PDB entry 1GVI | X-ray diffraction, 3.30 A resolution | chains A and B

# Chain A (and B)
Molecule: Maltogenic amylase
From: Thermus sp
Notes: chain B of this document is another copy of the same molecule, construct and numbering; everything in this record applies to it too
UniProtKB: O69007 (O69007); numbering as in UniProt (aligned over 1-588)
Chain sequence (588 residues; numbered 1 to 588; the number before each row is that of its first residue):
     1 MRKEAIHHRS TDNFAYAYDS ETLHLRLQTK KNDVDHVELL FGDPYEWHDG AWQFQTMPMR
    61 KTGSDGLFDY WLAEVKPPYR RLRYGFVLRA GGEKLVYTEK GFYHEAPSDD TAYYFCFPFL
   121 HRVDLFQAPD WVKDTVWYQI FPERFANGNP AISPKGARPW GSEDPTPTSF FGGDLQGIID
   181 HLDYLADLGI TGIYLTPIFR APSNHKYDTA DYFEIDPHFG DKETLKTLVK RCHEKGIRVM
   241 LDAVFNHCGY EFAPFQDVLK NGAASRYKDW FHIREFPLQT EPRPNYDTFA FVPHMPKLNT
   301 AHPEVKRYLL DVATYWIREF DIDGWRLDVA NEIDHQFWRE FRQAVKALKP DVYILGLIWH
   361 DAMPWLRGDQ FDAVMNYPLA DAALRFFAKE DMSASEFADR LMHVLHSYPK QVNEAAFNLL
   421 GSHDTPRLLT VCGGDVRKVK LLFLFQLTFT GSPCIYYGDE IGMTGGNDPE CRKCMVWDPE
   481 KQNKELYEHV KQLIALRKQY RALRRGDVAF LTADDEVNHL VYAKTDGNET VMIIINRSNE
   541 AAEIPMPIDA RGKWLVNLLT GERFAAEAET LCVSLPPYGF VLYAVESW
Sequence notes: conflict Leu357 (Glu in O69007)

# Chain A / chain B interface
Pairs across the interface (100):
  Arg2(A) - Arg2(B)
  Arg2(A) - Glu4(B)  salt bridge
  Lys3(A) - Leu67(B)
  Glu4(A) - Glu4(B)
  Glu4(A) - Ala5(B)
  Glu4(A) - Leu67(B)
  Glu4(A) - Phe68(B)
  Ala5(A) - Glu4(B)
  Arg9(A) - Asn13(B)  hydrogen bond
  Arg9(A) - Asp361(B)  salt bridge
  Arg9(A) - Met363(B)
  Arg9(A) - Ser407(B)  hydrogen bond (side chain-backbone)
  Thr11(A) - Pro364(B)
  Thr11(A) - Arg367(B)  hydrogen bond
  Asp12(A) - Arg367(B)  salt bridge
  Asn13(A) - Arg9(B)  hydrogen bond
  Lys30(A) - Glu4(B)
  Tyr45(A) - Ala290(B)  hydrophobic
  Tyr45(A) - Phe291(B)  hydrophobic
  Tyr45(A) - Glu332(B)  hydrogen bond
  Glu46(A) - Arg283(B)  salt bridge
  Glu46(A) - Phe291(B)
  Leu67(A) - Lys3(B)
  Phe68(A) - Glu4(B)
  Tyr79(A) - Arg274(B)
  Tyr79(A) - Arg283(B)  hydrogen bond
  Tyr79(A) - Phe291(B)  hydrophobic
  Arg80(A) - His272(B)
  Arg80(A) - Asp287(B)  salt bridge
  Arg81(A) - Thr288(B)  hydrogen bond (side chain-backbone)
  Arg81(A) - Phe289(B)  hydrogen bond (side chain-backbone)
  Arg81(A) - Ala290(B)  hydrogen bond (side chain-backbone)
  Arg83(A) - Trp359(B)
  Arg83(A) - His360(B)
  Glu99(A) - His360(B)
  Glu99(A) - Asp361(B)  hydrogen bond (side chain-backbone)
  Glu99(A) - Arg400(B)  hydrogen bond (backbone-side chain)
  Lys100(A) - Arg400(B)  hydrogen bond (backbone-side chain)
  Tyr103(A) - Arg385(B)
  Ala112(A) - Trp359(B)  hydrophobic
  Cys116(A) - His360(B)
  Pro118(A) - Asn331(B)
  Pro118(A) - His360(B)
  Pro118(A) - Trp365(B)  hydrophobic
  Phe119(A) - Asp287(B)
  Phe119(A) - Lys297(B)
  Phe119(A) - Glu332(B)
  His121(A) - Glu332(B)  hydrogen bond (side chain-backbone)
  His121(A) - Ile333(B)
  His121(A) - Asp334(B)  salt bridge
  Val123(A) - Asp334(B)
  Asp124(A) - Asp334(B)
  Asp124(A) - His335(B)  salt bridge
  Asp124(A) - Gln336(B)
  Arg274(A) - Tyr79(B)
  Arg283(A) - Glu46(B)  salt bridge
  Arg283(A) - Tyr79(B)  hydrogen bond
  Asp287(A) - Tyr79(B)
  Asp287(A) - Arg80(B)  salt bridge
  Thr288(A) - Arg81(B)
  Phe289(A) - Arg81(B)  hydrogen bond (backbone-side chain)
  Ala290(A) - Tyr45(B)  hydrophobic
  Ala290(A) - Arg81(B)  hydrogen bond (backbone-side chain)
  Phe291(A) - Tyr45(B)  hydrophobic
  Phe291(A) - Tyr79(B)  hydrophobic
  Phe291(A) - Arg81(B)
  Lys297(A) - Phe119(B)
  Asn331(A) - Pro118(B)
  Glu332(A) - Tyr45(B)  hydrogen bond
  Glu332(A) - His121(B)  hydrogen bond (backbone-side chain)
  Ile333(A) - His121(B)  hydrogen bond (backbone-side chain)
  Asp334(A) - His121(B)  salt bridge
  Asp334(A) - Val123(B)
  Asp334(A) - Asp124(B)
  His335(A) - Asp124(B)  salt bridge
  Gln336(A) - Val123(B)
  Gln336(A) - Asp124(B)  hydrogen bond (backbone-side chain)
  Gln336(A) - Gln343(B)  hydrogen bond
  Arg339(A) - Arg339(B)
  Arg339(A) - Asp369(B)  salt bridge
  Trp359(A) - Arg83(B)
  Trp359(A) - Asp110(B)
  Trp359(A) - Ala112(B)  hydrophobic
  His360(A) - Arg83(B)
  His360(A) - Glu99(B)
  His360(A) - Cys116(B)
  His360(A) - Pro118(B)
  Asp361(A) - Arg9(B)  salt bridge
  Asp361(A) - Glu99(B)  hydrogen bond (backbone-side chain)
  Met363(A) - Arg9(B)
  Pro364(A) - Ser10(B)
  Pro364(A) - Thr11(B)
  Trp365(A) - Pro118(B)  hydrophobic
  Arg367(A) - Thr11(B)  hydrogen bond
  Arg367(A) - Asp12(B)  salt bridge
  Arg367(A) - Arg367(B)
  Asp369(A) - Arg339(B)  salt bridge
  Asp381(A) - Lys100(B)  salt bridge
  Arg400(A) - Lys100(B)
  Ser407(A) - Arg9(B)  hydrogen bond (backbone-side chain)
Interface residues without a listed pair, chain A (62 interface residues in all): Ser10, Asp43, Gly101, Asp110, His272, Thr300, Ala301, Gln343, Arg385
Interface residues without a listed pair, chain B (61 interface residues in all): Lys30, Asp43, Tyr103, Tyr113, Thr300, Asp381

# In short
The interface between chain A and chain B involves 62 residues on one side and 61 on the other, with 24
hydrogen bonds and 16 salt bridges. Polar pairs include Arg2(A)-Glu4(B), Arg9(A)-Asp361(B) and
Asp12(A)-Arg367(B).
Chain A and chain B are both Maltogenic amylase (Thermus sp); the structure, Thermus maltogenic amylase in
complex with beta-CD, was determined by X-ray diffraction, deposited together with 1EA9.
